Entry 7FER (electron microscopy, 3.40 A resolution); this record covers chains A and P of the 28 polymer chains in the assembly.

Chain A:
Molecule: ATP-dependent Clp protease proteolytic subunit
Organism: Bacillus subtilis
Notes: EC 3.4.21.92
Reference sequence: P80244 (CLPP_BACSU); residues 1-196 here correspond to UniProt positions 2-197 (UniProt number = residue number + 1)
Chain sequence (202 residues; numbered 1 to 202; the number before each row is that of its first residue):
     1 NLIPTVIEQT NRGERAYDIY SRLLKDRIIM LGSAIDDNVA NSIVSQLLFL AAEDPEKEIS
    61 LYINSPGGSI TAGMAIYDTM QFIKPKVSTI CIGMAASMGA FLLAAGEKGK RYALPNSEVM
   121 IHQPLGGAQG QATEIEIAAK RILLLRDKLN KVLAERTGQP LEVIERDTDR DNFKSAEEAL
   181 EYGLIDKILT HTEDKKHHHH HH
Unresolved in the structure: 1-16, 131-135, 190-202
Construct notes: expression tag (197-202)
UniProt features mapped onto this chain:
  - active site: S97 (Nucleophile), H122
What the authors report for this chain:
  - conformationally variable residues: H122

Chain P:
Molecule: ADEP1
Chain sequence (7 residues; row label = number of the first residue in the row):
     1 XFSPAAX
Modified / non-standard residues: OTT ((2E,4E,6E)-octa-2,4,6-trienoic acid) at position 1; A5 (N-methyl-L-alanine; MAA); MP8 ((4R)-4-methyl-L-proline) at position 7
Covalently attached groups: covalent link S3-MP8_7

How chain A and chain P interact:
Contacting residue pairs (4; chain A residue first):
  L48(A) - F2(P)  hydrophobic
  T79(A) - F2(P)
  F82(A) - F2(P)  hydrophobic
  F82(A) - P4(P)
Other interface residues (no listed pair), chain A (4 interface residues in all): V44
Other interface residues (no listed pair), chain P (4 interface residues in all): OTT_1, S3

Overview:
The chain A/chain P interface involves 4 residues from each chain. UniProt lists active-site residues S97(A)
and H122(A) on chain A. From the paper: conformational variability at H122(A).
Chain A is ATP-dependent Clp protease proteolytic subunit (Bacillus subtilis) and chain P is ADEP1; the
structure, Cryo-EM structure of BsClpP-ADEP1 complex at pH 4.2, was determined by electron microscopy together
with 7FEP, 7FEQ, 7FES, 7P80 and 7P81 from the same study.
